PDB entry 6URW | X-ray diffraction, 2.40 A resolution | chain A

[Chain A]
Name: Ricin
Source organism: Ricinus communis
Notes: EC 3.2.2.22
UniProtKB: P02879 (RICI_RICCO); residues 1-267 here correspond to UniProt positions 36-302 (UniProt number = residue number + 35)
Chain sequence (268 residues; numbered 0 to 267; the number before each row is that of its first residue; numbering starts at 0):
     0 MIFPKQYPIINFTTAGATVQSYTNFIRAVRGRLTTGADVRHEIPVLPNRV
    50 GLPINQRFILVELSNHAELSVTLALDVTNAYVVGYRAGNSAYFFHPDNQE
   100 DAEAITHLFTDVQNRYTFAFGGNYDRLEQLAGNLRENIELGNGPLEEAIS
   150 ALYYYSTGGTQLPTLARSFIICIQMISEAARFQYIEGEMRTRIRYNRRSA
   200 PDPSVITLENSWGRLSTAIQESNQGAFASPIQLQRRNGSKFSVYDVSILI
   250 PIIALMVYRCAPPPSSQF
Unresolved in the structure: 0-2, 263-267
Differences from the reference sequence: initiating methionine (0)
Small-molecule neighbours: R7T (4-[(thiophen-2-yl)methyl]benzoic acid): Tyr183, Ser203, Gln233, Arg234, Arg235, Phe240, Ile247, Ile251
Reported in the primary citation:
  - binding site for R7T: Tyr183, Phe240, Ile251
  - conformationally variable residues (loop rearrangement, side-chain flip): Gly35 to His40, Thr159, Arg234, Arg235

[In short]
Bound to chain A: compound R7T. The paper reports a binding site for R7T at Tyr183, Phe240 and Ile251;
conformational variability at Gly35, Thr159 and Arg234 among others.
Chain A is Ricin (Ricinus communis); the structure, Crystal structure of ricin A chain in complex with
inhibitor 4-(2-thienylmethyl)benzoic acid, was determined by X-ray diffraction (same publication as 6URX and
6URY).
